Entry 4P4P (X-ray diffraction, 2.30 A resolution); this record covers chains A and C of the 4 polymer chains in the assembly.

# Chain A
Molecule: DNA polymerase beta
Source organism: Leishmania infantum
UniProt: Q9U6N3 (Q9U6N3_LEIIN); residues 1-376 here = UniProt positions 1-376
Chain sequence (378 residues; row label = number of the first residue in the row; numbers below 1 keep their minus sign (Gly-1 is residue -1)):
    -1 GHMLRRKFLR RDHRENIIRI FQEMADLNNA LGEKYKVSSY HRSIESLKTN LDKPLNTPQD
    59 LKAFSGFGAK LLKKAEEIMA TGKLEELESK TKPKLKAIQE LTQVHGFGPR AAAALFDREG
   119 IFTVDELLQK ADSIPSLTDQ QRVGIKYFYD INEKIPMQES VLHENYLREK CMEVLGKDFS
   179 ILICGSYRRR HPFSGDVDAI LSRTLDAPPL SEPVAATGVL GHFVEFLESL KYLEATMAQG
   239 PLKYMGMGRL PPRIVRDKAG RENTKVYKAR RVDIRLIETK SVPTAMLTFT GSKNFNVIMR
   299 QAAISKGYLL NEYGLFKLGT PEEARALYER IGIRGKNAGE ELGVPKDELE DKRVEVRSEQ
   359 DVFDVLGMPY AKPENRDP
Not modelled in the structure: -1 to 31, 36-90, 253-260
Construct notes: expression tag (-1 to 0)
Bound ions: Na+: Thr100, Val102, Phe105 (shared with DA5(C) of chain C)
From the paper describing this entry:
  - conformationally variable residues (side-chain flip): Asp196
  - contacts within the chain: Asp196-Arg273 (hydrogen bond)

# Chain C
Molecule: 7-nt DNA strand
Sequence (7 nucleotides; each row starts with the number of its first residue):
     1 CAGTACT
Bound ions: Na+: DA5 (shared with Thr100(A), Val102(A), Phe105(A) of chain A)

# Interface between chain A and chain C
Pairs across the interface (29):
  Val102(A) - DA5(C)  phosphate contact
  His103(A) - DA5(C)  phosphate contact
  His103(A) - DC6(C)  salt bridge to the phosphate
  Gly104(A) - DT4(C)  phosphate contact
  Gly104(A) - DA5(C)  hydrogen bond to the phosphate
  Phe105(A) - DT4(C)  phosphate contact
  Phe105(A) - DA5(C)  hydrogen bond to the phosphate
  Gly106(A) - DT4(C)  hydrogen bond to the phosphate
  Pro107(A) - DT4(C)  phosphate contact
  Arg108(A) - DG3(C)  phosphate contact
  Arg108(A) - DT4(C)  hydrogen bond to the phosphate
  Ala109(A) - DT4(C)  hydrogen bond to the phosphate
  Arg187(A) - DT7(C)  phosphate contact
  Asp194(A) - DC6(C)  phosphate contact
  Asp194(A) - DT7(C)  phosphate contact
  Asp196(A) - DT7(C)  sugar contact
  Met243(A) - DC6(C)  sugar contact
  Arg269(A) - DC6(C)  salt bridge to the phosphate
  Asp271(A) - DC6(C)  sugar contact
  Asp271(A) - DT7(C)  phosphate contact
  Arg273(A) - DC6(C)  sugar contact
  Arg273(A) - DT7(C)  salt bridge to the phosphate
  Thr286(A) - DT7(C)  sugar contact
  Phe287(A) - DT7(C)  sugar contact
  Thr288(A) - DT7(C)  phosphate contact
  Gly289(A) - DT7(C)  hydrogen bond to the phosphate
  Ser290(A) - DT7(C)  sugar contact
  Lys291(A) - DT7(C)  base contact
  Asn294(A) - DT7(C)  hydrogen bond to the base
Also at the interface, not in a pair above, chain A (23 interface residues in all): Gly183

# In short
23 residues of chain A face 5 of chain C across their interface; the contacts include 7 hydrogen bonds and 3
salt bridges. Among the polar pairs are Asn294(A)-DT7(C), Gly104(A)-DA5(C) and Phe105(A)-DA5(C). Thr100(A),
Val102(A), Phe105(A) and DA5(C) coordinate Na+. The paper reports conformational variability at Asp196(A);
contacts within the chain involving Asp196(A) and Arg273(A).
Chain A is DNA polymerase beta (Leishmania infantum) and chain C is a 7-nt DNA strand; the structure, Crystal
structure of Leishmania infantum polymerase beta: Nick complex, was determined by X-ray diffraction (same
publication as 4P4M and 4P4O).
